Entry 3KXX (X-ray diffraction, 3.20 A resolution); this record covers chain A.

[Chain A]
Name: Basic fibroblast growth factor receptor 1
Source organism: Homo sapiens
Notes: EC 2.7.10.1; fragment: Kinase domain to 765)
UniProtKB: P11362 (FGFR1_HUMAN); numbering as in UniProt (aligned over 458-765)
Sequence (317 residues; numbered 449 to 765; the number before each row is that of its first residue):
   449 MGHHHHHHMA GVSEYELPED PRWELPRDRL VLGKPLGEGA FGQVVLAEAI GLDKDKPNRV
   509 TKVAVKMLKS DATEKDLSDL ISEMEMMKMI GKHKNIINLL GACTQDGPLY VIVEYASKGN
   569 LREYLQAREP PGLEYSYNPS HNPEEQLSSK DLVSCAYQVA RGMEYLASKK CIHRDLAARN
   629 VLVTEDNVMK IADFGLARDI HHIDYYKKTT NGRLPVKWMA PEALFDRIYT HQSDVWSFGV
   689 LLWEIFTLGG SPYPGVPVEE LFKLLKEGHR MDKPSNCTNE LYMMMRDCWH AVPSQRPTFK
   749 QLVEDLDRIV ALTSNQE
Not modelled in the structure: 449-460
Sequence notes: expression tag (449-457); engineered mutation Ala488 (Cys in P11362), Glu577 (Arg in P11362), Ser584 (Cys in P11362)
UniProt features mapped onto this chain:
  - active site: Asp623 (Proton acceptor)
  - binding site (ATP): Leu484 to Gly487, Phe489, Gly490, Lys514, Glu562 to Ala564, Asn568, Arg627, Asp641
  - modified residue (Phosphotyrosine): Tyr463, Tyr583, Tyr585, Tyr653, Tyr654, Tyr730
What the authors report for this chain:
  - post-translational modification sites: Tyr653, Tyr654
  - conformationally variable residues (loop rearrangement): Arg576 to Gln594
  - post-translational modification sites: Tyr463, Tyr583, Tyr585 (citing earlier work)
  - disease-associated variants - D519N: decreased signaling (citing earlier work)
  - disease-associated variants - R576W: increased signaling (citing earlier work)

[In short]
Curated annotation (UniProt) lists active-site residue Asp623 and 13 ATP-binding residues. From the paper:
D519N reduces signaling; modification sites Tyr653, Tyr654 and Tyr463 among others.
Chain A is Basic fibroblast growth factor receptor 1 (Homo sapiens); the structure, Structure of the mutant
Fibroblast Growth Factor receptor 1, was determined by X-ray diffraction (same publication as 3KY2).
